6DBT - chains A and E of the 8 polymer chains in the assembly; structure by electron microscopy, 4.30 A resolution (low resolution: residue-level contacts below are approximate; hydrogen-bond / salt-bridge calls are withheld).

# Chain A
Name: Recombination activating gene 1 - MBP chimera
From: Escherichia coli
Notes: EC 2.3.2.27
UniProt: chimeric construct of P0AEX9, O13033: residues -113 to 250 from P0AEX9 (MALE_ECOLI) positions 29-392 (UniProt number = residue number + 142); residues 271-1031 from O13033 positions 271-1031 (same numbers)
Chain sequence (1159 residues; each row starts with the number of its first residue; numbers below 1 keep their minus sign (Met-127 is residue -127)):
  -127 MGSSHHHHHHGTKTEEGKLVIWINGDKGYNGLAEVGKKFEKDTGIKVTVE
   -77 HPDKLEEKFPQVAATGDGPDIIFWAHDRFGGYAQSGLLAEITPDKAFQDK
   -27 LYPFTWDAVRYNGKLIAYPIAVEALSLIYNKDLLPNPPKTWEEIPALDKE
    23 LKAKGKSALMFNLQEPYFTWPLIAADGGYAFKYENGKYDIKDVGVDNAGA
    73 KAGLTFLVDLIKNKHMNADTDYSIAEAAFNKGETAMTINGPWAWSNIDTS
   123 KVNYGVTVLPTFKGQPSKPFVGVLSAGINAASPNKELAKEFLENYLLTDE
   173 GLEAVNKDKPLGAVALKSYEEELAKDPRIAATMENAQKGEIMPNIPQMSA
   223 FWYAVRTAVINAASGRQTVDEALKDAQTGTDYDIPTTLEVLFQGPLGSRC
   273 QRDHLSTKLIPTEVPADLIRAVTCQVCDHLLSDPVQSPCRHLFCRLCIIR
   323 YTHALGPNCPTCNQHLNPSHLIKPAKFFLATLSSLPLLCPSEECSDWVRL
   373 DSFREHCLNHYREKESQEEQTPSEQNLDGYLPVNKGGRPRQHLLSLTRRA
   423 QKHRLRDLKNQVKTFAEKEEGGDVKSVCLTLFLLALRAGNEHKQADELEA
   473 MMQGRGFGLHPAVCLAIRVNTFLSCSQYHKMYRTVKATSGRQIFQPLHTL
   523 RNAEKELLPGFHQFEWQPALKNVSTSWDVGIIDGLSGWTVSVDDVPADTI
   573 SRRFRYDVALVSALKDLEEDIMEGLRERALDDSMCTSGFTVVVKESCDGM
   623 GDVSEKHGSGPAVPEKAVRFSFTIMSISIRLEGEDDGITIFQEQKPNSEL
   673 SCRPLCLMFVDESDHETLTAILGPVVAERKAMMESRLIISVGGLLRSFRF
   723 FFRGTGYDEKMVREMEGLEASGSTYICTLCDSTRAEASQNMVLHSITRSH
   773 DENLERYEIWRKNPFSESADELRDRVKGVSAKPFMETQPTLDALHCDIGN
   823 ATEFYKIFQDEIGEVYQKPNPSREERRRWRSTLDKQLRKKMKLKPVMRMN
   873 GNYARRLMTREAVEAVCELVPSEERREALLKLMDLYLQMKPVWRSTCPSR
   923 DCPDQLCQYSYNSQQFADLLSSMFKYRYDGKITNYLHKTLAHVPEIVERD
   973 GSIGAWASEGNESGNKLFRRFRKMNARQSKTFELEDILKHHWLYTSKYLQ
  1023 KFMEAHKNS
Not modelled in the structure: -127 to 407, 629-635, 1029-1031
Sequence notes: initiating methionine (-127); expression tag (-126 to -114); linker (251-270)
Ion coordination: Zn2+: Cys749, Cys752, His959, His964; Ca2+ near Glu984 (its only coordinating residue here)

# Chain E
Molecule: Forward strand of 12-RSS substrate DNA
Sequence (50 nucleotides; numbered 1 to 50; the number before each row is that of its first residue):
     1 GATCTGGCCTGTCTTACACAGTGCTACAGACTGGAACAAAAACCCTGCAG

# Interface between chain A and chain E
Residue-residue contacts (11):
  Arg459(A) with DT32(E)
  His464(A) with DC31(E); DT32(E)
  Lys866(A) with DC17(E)
  Pro867(A) with DC17(E)
  Val868(A) with DC17(E)
  Met869(A) with DA16(E)
  Asn872(A) with DC17(E); DA18(E)
  Lys988(A) with DA20(E)
  Arg992(A) with DG21(E)
Other interface residues (no listed pair), chain A (12 interface residues in all): Ala460, Gly744, Arg870
Other interface residues (no listed pair), chain E (10 interface residues in all): DT10, DT15, DG33

# Overview
Chain A and chain E form an interface of 12 and 10 residues respectively. The Zn2+ site is built by Cys749(A),
Cys752(A), His959(A) and His964(A).
Chain A is Recombination activating gene 1 - MBP chimera (Escherichia coli) and chain E is Forward strand of
12-RSS substrate DNA; the structure, Cryo-EM structure of RAG in complex with 12-RSS and 23-RSS substrate
DNAs, was determined by electron microscopy (same publication as 6DBI, 6DBJ, 6DBL, 6DBO, 6DBQ, 6DBR and 4
further entries).
